Entry 7YTT (X-ray diffraction, 1.81 A resolution); this record covers chains A and B.

Chain A:
Molecule: Protein G3
Source organism: Vaccinia virus (strain Western Reserve)
Reference sequence: P68458 (G3_VACCW); residue numbers follow UniProt; this construct covers 22-111
Amino-acid sequence (92 residues; each row starts with the number of its first residue):
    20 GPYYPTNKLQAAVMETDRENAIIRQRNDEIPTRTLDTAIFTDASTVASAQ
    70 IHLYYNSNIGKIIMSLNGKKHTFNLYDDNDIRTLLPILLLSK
Not modelled in the structure: 20-39
Sequence notes: expression tag (20-21)
Modified positions: Mse-33 (selenomethionine); Mse-83 (selenomethionine; parent Met)

Chain B:
Molecule: Protein L5
Source organism: Vaccinia virus (strain Western Reserve)
Reference sequence: P68623 (L5_VACCW); numbering as in UniProt (aligned over 52-128)
Amino-acid sequence (79 residues; numbered 50 to 128; the number before each row is that of its first residue):
    50 GPNMFFMPKRKIPDPIDRLRRANLACEDDKLMIYGLPWMTTQTSALSINS
   100 KPIVYKDCAKLLRSINGSQPVSLNDVLRR
Not modelled in the structure: 50-59
Sequence notes: expression tag (50-51)
Modified positions: Mse-53, Mse-56 (selenomethionine); Mse-81, Mse-88 (selenomethionine; parent Met)
Cystine bridges: Cys-75/Cys-107

Chain A / chain B interface:
Residue-residue contacts (62; chain A residue first):
  Arg-45(A) with Ile-61(B), hydrogen bond (side chain-backbone); Pro-62(B), hydrogen bond (side chain-backbone); Asp-63(B)
  Glu-48(A) with Asp-63(B); Arg-69(B), salt bridge
  Ile-49(A) with Ile-65(B), hydrophobic
  Arg-52(A) with Arg-128(B), hydrogen bond (side chain-backbone)
  Phe-59(A) with Ser-96(B); Ile-97(B), hydrogen bond (backbone-backbone); Ile-102(B), hydrophobic; Tyr-104(B), hydrophobic
  Thr-60(A) with Ile-97(B); Asn-98(B)
  Asp-61(A) with Ser-96(B); Asn-98(B), hydrogen bond; Lys-100(B), salt bridge
  Ala-62(A) with Lys-100(B); Pro-101(B); Ile-102(B); Val-103(B), hydrogen bond (backbone-backbone)
  Ser-63(A) with Val-103(B), hydrogen bond (side chain-backbone); Tyr-104(B); Lys-105(B)
  Val-65(A) with Tyr-104(B)
  Tyr-74(A) with Asp-63(B), hydrogen bond; Pro-64(B); Ile-65(B)
  Gly-79(A) with Pro-64(B)
  Leu-94(A) with Ile-65(B), hydrophobic; Arg-67(B), hydrogen bond (backbone-side chain)
  Tyr-95(A) with Pro-62(B); Pro-64(B); Arg-67(B)
  Asp-97(A) with Trp-87(B), hydrogen bond; Mse-88(B)
  Asn-98(A) with Leu-95(B)
  Ile-100(A) with Arg-67(B); Leu-68(B), hydrophobic
  Arg-101(A) with Ile-82(B); Thr-92(B), hydrogen bond; Ser-93(B), hydrogen bond; Ala-94(B); Leu-95(B), hydrogen bond (backbone-backbone)
  Thr-102(A) with Leu-95(B); Ser-96(B)
  Leu-104(A) with Ala-71(B), hydrophobic
  Pro-105(A) with Ala-94(B), hydrophobic; Leu-95(B)
  Ile-106(A) with Ile-97(B), hydrophobic
  Leu-107(A) with Leu-122(B), hydrophobic; Val-125(B)
  Leu-108(A) with Ala-71(B); Asn-72(B); Leu-73(B), hydrophobic; Val-120(B); Ser-121(B); Leu-122(B)
  Leu-109(A) with Leu-73(B), hydrophobic; Leu-111(B), hydrophobic; Ile-114(B)
  Ser-110(A) with Arg-128(B), hydrogen bond (backbone-side chain)
  Lys-111(A) with Arg-128(B)
Other interface residues (no listed pair), chain A (32 interface residues in all): Pro-50, Ile-58, Ser-76, Ile-81, Mse-83
Other interface residues (no listed pair), chain B (38 interface residues in all): Leu-85, Leu-110, Asn-115, Leu-126
The authors on this interface:
  - specific contacts: Arg-45(A)/Ile-61(B) (hydrogen bond), Arg-45(A)/Pro-62(B) (hydrogen bond), Glu-48(A)/Asp-63(B) (hydrogen bond), Arg-52(A)/Arg-128(B) (hydrogen bond), Phe-59(A)/Ile-97(B) (hydrogen bond), Asp-61(A)/Asn-98(B) (hydrogen bond), Ala-62(A)/Val-103(B) (hydrogen bond), Ser-63(A)/Val-103(B) (hydrogen bond), Tyr-74(A)/Asp-63(B) (hydrogen bond), Arg-101(A)/Thr-92(B) (hydrogen bond), Arg-101(A)/Ser-93(B) (hydrogen bond), Arg-101(A)/Leu-95(B) (hydrogen bond), Ser-110(A)/Arg-128(B) (hydrogen bond)
  - interface residues, chain A: Tyr-95(A), Asp-97(A), Thr-102(A), Leu-108(A), Leu-109(A)
  - interface residues, chain B: Pro-64(B), Ile-65(B), Leu-73(B), Ser-96(B), Ile-102(B), Tyr-104(B), Ile-114(B)

In short:
32 residues of chain A and 38 residues of chain B are in contact, with 14 hydrogen bonds and 2 salt bridges.
Polar contacts include Glu-48(A)/Arg-69(B), Asp-61(A)/Lys-100(B) and Arg-45(A)/Ile-61(B). The paper describes
hydrogen bonds between Arg-45(A) and Ile-61(B), Arg-45(A) and Pro-62(B) and Glu-48(A) and Asp-63(B) among
others. From the paper: interface residues Tyr-95(A), Asp-97(A) and Pro-64(B) among others.
Chain A is Protein G3 and chain B is Protein L5, both from Vaccinia virus (strain Western Reserve); the
structure, Crystal structure of vaccinia virus G3/L5 sub-complex (SeMet-labeled, P21 space group), was
determined by X-ray diffraction.
